PDB entry 4NN6 | X-ray diffraction, 2.54 A resolution | chains A and B of the 3 polymer chains in the assembly

[Chain A]
Name: Thymic stromal lymphopoietin
Source organism: Mus musculus
UniProtKB: Q9JIE6 (TSLP_MOUSE); residue numbers follow UniProt; this construct covers 20-140
Sequence (130 residues; row label = number of the first residue in the row):
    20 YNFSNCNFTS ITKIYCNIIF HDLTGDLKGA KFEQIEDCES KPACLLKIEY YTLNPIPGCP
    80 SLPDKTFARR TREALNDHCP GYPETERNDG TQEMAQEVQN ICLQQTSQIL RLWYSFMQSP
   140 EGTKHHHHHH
Not modelled in the structure: 20-21, 100-116, 140-149
Cystine bridges: Cys-25/Cys-98, Cys-57/Cys-63, Cys-78/Cys-121
Construct notes: engineered mutation Gln-123 (Asn in Q9JIE6); expression tag (141-149)

[Chain B]
Name: Interleukin-7 receptor subunit alpha
Source organism: Mus musculus
Notes: fragment: extracellular domain
UniProtKB: P16872 (IL7RA_MOUSE); numbering as in UniProt (aligned over 21-239)
Sequence (223 residues; numbered 17 to 239; the number before each row is that of its first residue):
    17 GSHMESGNAQ DGDLEDADAD DHSFWCHSQL EVDGSQHLLT CAFNDSDINT ANLEFQICGA
    77 LLRVKCLTLN KLQDIYFIKT SEFLLIGSSN ICVKLGQKNL TCKNMAINTI VKAEAPSDLK
   137 VVYRKEANDF LVTFNAPHLK KKYLKKVKHD VAYRPARGES NWTHVSLFHT RTTIPQRKLR
   197 PKAMYEIKVR SIPHNDYFKG FWSEWSPSST FETPEPKNQG GWD
Not modelled in the structure: 17-36, 61-63, 233-239
Cystine bridges: Cys-42/Cys-57, Cys-74/Cys-82, Cys-108/Cys-118
Construct notes: expression tag (17-20)

[Chain A / chain B interface]
Residue-residue contacts - 23 pairs, chain A then chain B:
  Lys-32(A) / Asp-212(B)
  Ile-33(A) / Ile-102(B)  hydrophobic
  Ile-33(A) / Tyr-213(B)  hydrophobic
  Asn-36(A) / Tyr-159(B)
  Asn-36(A) / Asn-211(B)  hydrogen bond
  Asn-36(A) / Asp-212(B)  hydrogen bond
  Asn-36(A) / Tyr-213(B)
  Asn-36(A) / Phe-214(B)
  Ile-37(A) / Leu-101(B)
  Ile-37(A) / Ile-102(B)  hydrophobic
  Ile-37(A) / Tyr-159(B)
  Ile-37(A) / Tyr-213(B)  hydrophobic
  His-40(A) / Lys-158(B)  hydrogen bond (side chain-backbone)
  Asp-41(A) / Tyr-159(B)  hydrogen bond
  Thr-85(A) / Leu-78(B)
  Arg-88(A) / Leu-78(B)  hydrogen bond (side chain-backbone)
  Arg-89(A) / Phe-99(B)  hydrogen bond (side chain-backbone)
  Arg-89(A) / Leu-100(B)  hydrogen bond (side chain-backbone)
  Arg-89(A) / Leu-101(B)
  Arg-89(A) / Ile-102(B)
  Arg-89(A) / Tyr-159(B)  hydrogen bond
  Glu-92(A) / Ile-102(B)
  Asp-96(A) / Ile-102(B)
Also at the interface, not in a pair above, chain B (14 interface residues in all): His-53, Arg-79, Lys-161

[In short]
11 residues of chain A and 14 residues of chain B are in contact; the contacts include 8 hydrogen bonds. Polar
contacts include Asn-36(A)/Asn-211(B), Asn-36(A)/Asp-212(B) and His-40(A)/Lys-158(B).
Here chain A is Thymic stromal lymphopoietin and chain B is Interleukin-7 receptor subunit alpha, both from
Mus musculus. Entry 4NN6 (Cytokine receptor complex - Crystal form 1B) was determined by X-ray diffraction,
deposited together with 4NN5 and 4NN7.
